7SQS - chains A and C of the 5 polymer chains in the assembly; structure by electron microscopy, 3.10 A resolution.

== Chain A (and C) ==
Molecule: Chimallin
Source organism: Pseudomonas phage 201phi2-1
Notes: chain C of this document is another copy of the same molecule, construct and numbering; everything in this record applies to it too
UniProt: B3FIW8 (GP105_BP201); numbering as in UniProt (aligned over 1-631)
Sequence (634 residues; each row starts with the number of its first residue; numbers below 1 keep their minus sign (Ser-2 is residue -2)):
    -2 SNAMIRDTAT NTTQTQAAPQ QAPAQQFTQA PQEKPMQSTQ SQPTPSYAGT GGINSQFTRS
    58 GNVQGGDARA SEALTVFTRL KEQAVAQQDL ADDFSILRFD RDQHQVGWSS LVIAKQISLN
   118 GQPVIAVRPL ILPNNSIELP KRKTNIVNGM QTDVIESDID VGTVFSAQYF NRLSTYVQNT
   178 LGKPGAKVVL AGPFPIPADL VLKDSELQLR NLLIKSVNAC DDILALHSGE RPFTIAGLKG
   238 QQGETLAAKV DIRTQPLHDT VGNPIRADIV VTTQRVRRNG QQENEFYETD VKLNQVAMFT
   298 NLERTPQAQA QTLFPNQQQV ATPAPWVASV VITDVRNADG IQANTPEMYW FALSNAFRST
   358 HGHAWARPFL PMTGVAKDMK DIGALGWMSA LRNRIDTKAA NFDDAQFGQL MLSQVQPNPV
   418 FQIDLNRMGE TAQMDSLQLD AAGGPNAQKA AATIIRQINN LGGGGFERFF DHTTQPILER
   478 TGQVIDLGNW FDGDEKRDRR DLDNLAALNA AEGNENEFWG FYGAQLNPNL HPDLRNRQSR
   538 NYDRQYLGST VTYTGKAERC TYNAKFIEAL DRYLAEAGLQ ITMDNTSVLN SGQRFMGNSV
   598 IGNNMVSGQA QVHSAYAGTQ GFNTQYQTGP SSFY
Disordered / not traced: -2 to 61, 307-318, 582-631 (chain C: -2 to 621)
Differences from the reference sequence: expression tag (-2 to 0)
Swiss-Prot annotation at these positions:
  - region (Homotetramerization): Gln590 to Ser611, Gln622 to Tyr631
From the paper describing this entry:
  - self-association interface (contacts with another copy of this molecule): Gln622 to Tyr631

== Interface between chain A and chain C ==
Contacting residue pairs - 12 pairs, chain A then chain C:
  Leu187(A) - Pro627(C)  hydrophobic
  Leu187(A) - Ser629(C)
  Ile220(A) - Ser629(C)
  Arg424(A) - Gln624(C)
  Arg424(A) - Gly626(C)
  Gln430(A) - Ser629(C)  hydrogen bond
  Gln430(A) - Phe630(C)
  Asp437(A) - Tyr631(C)  hydrogen bond
  Asn443(A) - Tyr631(C)
  Ala447(A) - Tyr631(C)
  Gln454(A) - Phe630(C)
  Arg477(A) - Tyr623(C)
Other interface residues (no listed pair), chain A (15 interface residues in all): Phe167, Ser433, Leu434, Gly440, Gly441, Lys446
Other interface residues (no listed pair), chain C (8 interface residues in all): Thr625

== Overview ==
The interface between chain A and chain C involves 15 residues on one side and 8 on the other, with 2 hydrogen
bonds. Polar pairs include Gln430(A)-Ser629(C) and Asp437(A)-Tyr631(C). The paper reports a self-association
interface involving Gln622(A).
Chain A and chain C are both Chimallin (Pseudomonas phage 201phi2-1); the structure, 201phi2-1 Chimallin C1
localized reconstruction, was determined by electron microscopy, deposited together with 7SQQ, 7SQR, 7SQT,
7SQU and 7SQV.
